2OHU - chain A; structure by X-ray diffraction, 2.35 A resolution.

# Chain A
Name: Beta-secretase 1
Organism: Homo sapiens
Notes: EC 3.4.23.46; fragment: protease domain
UniProtKB: P56817 (BACE1_HUMAN); residues -16 to 385 here correspond to UniProt positions 45-446 (UniProt number = residue number + 61)
Amino-acid sequence (402 residues; row label = number of the first residue in the row; numbers below 1 keep their minus sign (Arg-16 is residue -16)):
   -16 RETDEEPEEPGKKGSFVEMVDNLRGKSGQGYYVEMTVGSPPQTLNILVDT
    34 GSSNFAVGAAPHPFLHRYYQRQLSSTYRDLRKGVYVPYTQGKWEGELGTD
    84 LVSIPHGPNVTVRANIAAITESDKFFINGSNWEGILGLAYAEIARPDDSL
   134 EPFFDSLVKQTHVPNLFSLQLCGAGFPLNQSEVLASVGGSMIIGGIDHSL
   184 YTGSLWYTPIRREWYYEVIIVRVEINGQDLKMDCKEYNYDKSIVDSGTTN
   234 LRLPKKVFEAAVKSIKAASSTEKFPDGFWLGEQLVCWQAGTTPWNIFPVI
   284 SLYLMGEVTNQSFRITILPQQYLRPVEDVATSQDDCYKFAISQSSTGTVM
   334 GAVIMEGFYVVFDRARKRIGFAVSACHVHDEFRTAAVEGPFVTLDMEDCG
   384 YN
Disordered / not traced: -16 to -2, 158-167
Cystine bridges: Cys155-Cys359, Cys217-Cys382, Cys269-Cys319
Differences from the reference sequence: engineered mutation Lys-5 (Arg56 in P56817), Lys-4 (Arg57 in P56817)
Residues lining bound ligands: IP7 (n~3~-[5-(1H-indol-6-yl)-2-(pyridin-2-ylmethoxy)benzyl]pyridine-2,3-diamine): Gly11, Gln12, Gly13, Leu30, Asp32, Gly34, Ser35, Asn37, Val69, Tyr71, Trp76, Phe108, Ile110, Trp115, Ile118, Arg128, Asp228, Gly230, Thr231
Swiss-Prot annotation at these positions:
  - active site: Asp32, Asp228
  - modified residue (N6-acetyllysine): Lys65, Lys214, Lys218, Lys224, Lys238, Lys239, Lys246
  - glycosylation (N-linked (GlcNAc...) asparagine): Asn92, Asn111, Asn162, Asn293

# Summary
Ligands of chain A: compound IP7. From UniProt: active-site residues Asp32 and Asp228.
Chain A is Beta-secretase 1 (Homo sapiens); the structure, X-ray crystal structure of beta secretase complexed
with compound 8b, was determined by X-ray diffraction, deposited together with 2OHP, 2OHQ, 2OHR, 2OHS and
2OHT.
